5M7T - chains A and B; structure by X-ray diffraction, 2.60 A resolution.

# Chain A (and B)
Protein: Protein O-GlcNAcase
Source organism: Homo sapiens
Notes: EC 3.2.1.169, 3.2.1.-; chain B of this document is another copy of the same molecule, construct and numbering; everything in this record applies to it too
UniProtKB: O60502 (OGA_HUMAN); numbering as in UniProt (aligned over 1-916)
Chain sequence (916 residues; each row starts with the number of its first residue):
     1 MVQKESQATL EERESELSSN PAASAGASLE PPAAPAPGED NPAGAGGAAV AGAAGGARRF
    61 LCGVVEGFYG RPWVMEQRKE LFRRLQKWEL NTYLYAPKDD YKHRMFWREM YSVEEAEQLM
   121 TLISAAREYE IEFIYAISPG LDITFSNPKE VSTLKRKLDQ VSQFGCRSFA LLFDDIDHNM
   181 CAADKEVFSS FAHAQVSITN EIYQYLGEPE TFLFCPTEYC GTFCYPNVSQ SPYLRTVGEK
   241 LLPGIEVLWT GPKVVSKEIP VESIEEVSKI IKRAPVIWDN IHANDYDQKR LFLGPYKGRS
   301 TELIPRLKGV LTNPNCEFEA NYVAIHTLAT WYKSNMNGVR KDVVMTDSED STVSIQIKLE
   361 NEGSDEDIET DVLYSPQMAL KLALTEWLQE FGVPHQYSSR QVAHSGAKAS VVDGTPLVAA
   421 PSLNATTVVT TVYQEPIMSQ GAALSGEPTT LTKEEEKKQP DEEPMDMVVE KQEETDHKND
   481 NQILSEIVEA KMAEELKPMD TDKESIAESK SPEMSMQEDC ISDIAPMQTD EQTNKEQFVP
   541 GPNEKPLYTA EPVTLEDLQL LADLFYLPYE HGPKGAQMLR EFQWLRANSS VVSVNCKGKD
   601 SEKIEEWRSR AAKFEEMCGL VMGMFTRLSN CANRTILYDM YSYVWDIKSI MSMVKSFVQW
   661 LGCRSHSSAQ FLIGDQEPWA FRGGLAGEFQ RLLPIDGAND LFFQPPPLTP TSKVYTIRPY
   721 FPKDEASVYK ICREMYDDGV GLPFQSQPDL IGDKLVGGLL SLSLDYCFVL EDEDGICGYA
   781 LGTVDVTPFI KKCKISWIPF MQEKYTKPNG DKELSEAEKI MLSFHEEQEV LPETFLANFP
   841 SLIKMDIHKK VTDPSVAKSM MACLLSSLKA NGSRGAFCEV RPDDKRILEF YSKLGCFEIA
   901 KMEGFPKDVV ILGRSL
Disordered / not traced: 1-58, 338-370, 396-536, 595-598, 668-675, 696-916 (chain B: 1-58, 341-370, 396-536, 593-599, 665-676, 696-916)
Residues lining bound ligands: GDV ((5R,6R,7R,8S)-8-(acetylamino)-6,7-dihydroxy-5-(hydroxymethyl)-N-phenyl-1,5,6,7,8,8a-hexahydroimidazo[1,2-a]pyridine-2-carboxamide): Gly67, Phe68, Tyr69, Lys98, Asp174, Asp175, Cys215, Tyr219, Phe223, Thr250, Val254, Trp278, Asn280, Asp285, Tyr286, Asn313
What the authors report for this chain:
  - binding site for GDV: Gly67, Lys98, Asp174, Asp175, Phe223, Val254, Asn280, Asp285, Asn313, Glu677 to Gly683
  - catalytic residues: Asp174
  - catalytic residues: Asp175 (citing earlier work)

# Chain A / chain B interface
Disulfides between the chains: Cys663(A)-Cys663(B)
Residue-residue contacts (155; chain A residue first):
  Tyr69(A) with Tyr641(B); Trp645(B), hydrophobic
  Gly70(A) with Tyr641(B)
  Arg71(A) with Tyr638(B); Asp639(B), salt bridge
  Pro72(A) with Tyr638(B)
  Asp99(A) with Ser629(B); Arg634(B), hydrogen bond (backbone-side chain); Tyr638(B), hydrogen bond (backbone-side chain); Tyr641(B), hydrogen bond
  Tyr101(A) with Arg634(B)
  Met105(A) with Tyr548(B), hydrophobic; Ser629(B); Asn630(B)
  Phe106(A) with Thr549(B); Asn630(B)
  Arg108(A) with Leu547(B)
  Glu109(A) with Gln537(B)
  Leu141(A) with Lys545(B)
  Asp142(A) with Lys545(B); Pro546(B); Leu547(B); Tyr548(B), hydrogen bond (side chain-backbone)
  Thr144(A) with Glu544(B); Lys545(B)
  Asn147(A) with Phe538(B); Glu544(B), hydrogen bond
  Glu150(A) with Phe538(B)
  Asn179(A) with Lys545(B)
  Cys181(A) with Asn543(B); Glu544(B); Lys545(B)
  Ala182(A) with Asn543(B), hydrogen bond (backbone-backbone)
  Ala183(A) with Asn543(B)
  Thr222(A) with Glu677(B)
  Lys253(A) with Glu677(B)
  Val254(A) with Glu677(B), hydrogen bond (backbone-side chain)
  Val255(A) with Glu677(B); Pro678(B)
  Asp285(A) with Trp645(B)
  Tyr286(A) with Pro678(B); Arg682(B), hydrogen bond (backbone-side chain)
  Asp287(A) with Arg682(B); Gly683(B), hydrogen bond (side chain-backbone)
  Gln288(A) with Gln288(B), hydrogen bond (backbone-side chain); Lys289(B); Ser642(B), hydrogen bond; Tyr643(B); Asp646(B)
  Lys289(A) with Gln288(B); Lys289(B); Gly683(B)
  Arg290(A) with Pro678(B); Phe681(B); Gly684(B)
  Phe538(A) with Asn147(B); Glu150(B)
  Asn543(A) with Cys181(B); Ala182(B), hydrogen bond (backbone-backbone); Ala183(B), hydrogen bond (backbone-backbone)
  Glu544(A) with Thr144(B); Asn147(B), hydrogen bond; Cys181(B)
  Lys545(A) with Asp142(B); Thr144(B); Cys181(B)
  Pro546(A) with Asp142(B)
  Leu547(A) with Arg108(B); Asp142(B)
  Tyr548(A) with Asp142(B), hydrogen bond (backbone-side chain)
  Thr549(A) with Met105(B); Phe106(B)
  Leu564(A) with Leu685(B), hydrophobic
  Pro568(A) with Pro678(B), hydrophobic; Phe681(B)
  Tyr569(A) with Glu677(B); Pro678(B); Phe681(B)
  His571(A) with Phe681(B); Leu685(B); Glu688(B), salt bridge
  Gly575(A) with Leu685(B)
  Met578(A) with Phe689(B)
  Leu579(A) with Phe689(B)
  Phe582(A) with Phe689(B), hydrophobic; Leu692(B)
  Gln583(A) with Leu692(B)
  Arg586(A) with Leu692(B)
  Ser629(A) with Asp99(B); Met105(B)
  Asn630(A) with Met105(B), hydrogen bond; Phe106(B)
  Arg634(A) with Asp99(B), hydrogen bond (side chain-backbone); Tyr101(B)
  Tyr638(A) with Arg71(B); Pro72(B); Asp99(B), hydrogen bond (side chain-backbone); Asp100(B)
  Asp639(A) with Arg71(B), salt bridge
  Tyr641(A) with Tyr69(B); Gly70(B); Asp99(B), hydrogen bond
  Ser642(A) with Gln288(B), hydrogen bond
  Tyr643(A) with Gln288(B)
  Trp645(A) with Tyr69(B), hydrophobic; Asp285(B)
  Asp646(A) with Gln288(B); Ala686(B)
  Ile647(A) with Ala686(B), hydrophobic
  Ile650(A) with Ala686(B), hydrophobic; Phe689(B), hydrophobic
  Met651(A) with Phe689(B), hydrophobic
  Val654(A) with Phe689(B), hydrophobic
  Phe657(A) with Pro694(B)
  Gln676(A) with Lys253(B)
  Glu677(A) with Thr222(B); Lys253(B); Val254(B); Val255(B), hydrogen bond (side chain-backbone)
  Pro678(A) with Tyr286(B); Arg290(B); Tyr569(B)
  Phe681(A) with Arg290(B); Pro568(B); Tyr569(B)
  Arg682(A) with Tyr286(B), hydrogen bond (side chain-backbone); Asp287(B); Gln690(B)
  Gly683(A) with Asp287(B), hydrogen bond (backbone-side chain); Lys289(B)
  Gly684(A) with Arg290(B)
  Leu685(A) with Leu564(B), hydrophobic; His571(B); Gly575(B)
  Ala686(A) with Asp646(B); Ile647(B), hydrophobic; Ile650(B), hydrophobic
  Glu688(A) with His571(B), salt bridge; Leu579(B)
  Phe689(A) with Met578(B); Leu579(B), hydrophobic; Phe582(B), hydrophobic; Ile650(B), hydrophobic; Met651(B), hydrophobic; Val654(B), hydrophobic
  Gln690(A) with Ile650(B); Arg682(B)
  Arg691(A) with Ile695(B)
  Leu692(A) with Leu579(B), hydrophobic; Phe582(B); Gln583(B); Arg586(B), hydrogen bond (backbone-side chain)
  Leu693(A) with Phe657(B), hydrophobic
  Pro694(A) with Phe657(B)
  Ile695(A) with Arg691(B)
Also at the interface, not in a pair above, chain A (83 interface residues in all): Asp100, Ile143, Glu570, Phe614
Also at the interface, not in a pair above, chain B (83 interface residues in all): Leu141, Lys149, Glu186, Glu570, Phe614, Trp679, Leu693

# Summary
The chain A/chain B interface involves 83 residues from each chain; the contacts include 1 disulfide bond, 24
hydrogen bonds and 4 salt bridges. Polar pairs include Arg71(A)-Asp639(B), His571(A)-Glu688(B) and
Asp99(A)-Arg634(B). Bound to chain A: compound GDV. From the paper: catalytic residues Asp174(A) and
Asp175(A); a binding site for GDV at Gly67(A), Lys98(A) and Asp174(A) among others.
Both chains are Protein O-GlcNAcase (Homo sapiens). Entry 5M7T (Structure of human O-GlcNAc hydrolase with
PugNAc type inhibitor) was determined by X-ray diffraction, deposited together with 5M7R and 5M7S.
